7TZF - chains A and B of the 7 polymer chains in the assembly; structure by electron microscopy, 2.40 A resolution.

== Chain A ==
Protein: Guanine nucleotide-binding protein G(s) subunit alpha isoforms short
Organism: Homo sapiens
UniProt: P63092 (GNAS2_HUMAN); residues 1-394 here = UniProt positions 1-394
Chain sequence (394 residues; numbered 1 to 394; the number before each row is that of its first residue):
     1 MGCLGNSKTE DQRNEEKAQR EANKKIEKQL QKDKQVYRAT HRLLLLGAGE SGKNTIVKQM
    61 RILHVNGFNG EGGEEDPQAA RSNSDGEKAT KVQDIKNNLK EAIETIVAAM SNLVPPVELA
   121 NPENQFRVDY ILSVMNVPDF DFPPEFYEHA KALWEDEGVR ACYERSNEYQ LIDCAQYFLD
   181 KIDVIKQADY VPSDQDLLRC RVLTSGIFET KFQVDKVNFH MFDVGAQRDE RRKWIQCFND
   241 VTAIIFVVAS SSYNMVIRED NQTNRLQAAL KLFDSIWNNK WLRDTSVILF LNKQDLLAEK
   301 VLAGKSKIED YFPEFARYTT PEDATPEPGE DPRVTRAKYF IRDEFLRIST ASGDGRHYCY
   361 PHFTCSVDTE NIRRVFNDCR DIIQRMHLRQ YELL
Unresolved in the structure: 1-10, 61-203, 255-263
Sequence notes: conflict Asn54 (Ser in P63092), Ala226 (Gly in P63092), Ala268 (Glu in P63092), Lys271 (Asn in P63092), Asp274 (Lys in P63092), Lys280 (Arg in P63092), Asp284 (Thr in P63092), Thr285 (Ile in P63092); engineered mutation Ser366 (Ala in P63092)

== Chain B ==
Protein: Guanine nucleotide-binding protein G(I)/G(S)/G(T) subunit beta-1
Organism: Homo sapiens
UniProt: P62873 (GBB1_HUMAN); residues 2-340 here = UniProt positions 2-340
Chain sequence (350 residues; each row starts with the number of its first residue; numbers below 1 keep their minus sign (Met-9 is residue -9)):
    -9 MHHHHHHGSS GSELDQLRQE AEQLKNQIRD ARKACADATL SQITNNIDPV GRIQMRTRRT
    51 LRGHLAKIYA MHWGTDSRLL VSASQDGKLI IWDSYTTNKV HAIPLRSSWV MTCAYAPSGN
   111 YVACGGLDNI CSIYNLKTRE GNVRVSRELA GHTGYLSCCR FLDDNQIVTS SGDTTCALWD
   171 IETGQQTTTF TGHTGDVMSL SLAPDTRLFV SGACDASAKL WDVREGMCRQ TFTGHESDIN
   231 AICFFPNGNA FATGSDDATC RLFDLRADQE LMTYSHDNII CGITSVSFSK SGRLLLAGYD
   291 DFNCNVWDAL KADRAGVLAG HDNRVSCLGV TDDGMAVATG SWDSFLKIWN
Unresolved in the structure: -9 to 1
Sequence notes: expression tag (-9 to 1)
Swiss-Prot annotation at these positions:
  - modified residue: Ser2 (N-acetylserine), His266 (Phosphohistidine)
  - natural variant: Leu30 (L30F: In MRD42; uncertain significance), Arg52 (R52G: In MRD42), Gly64 (G64V: In MRD42), Asp76 (D76E: In MRD42; D76G: In MRD42), Gly77 (G77S: In MRD42), Lys78 (K78R: In MRD42), Ile80 (I80N: In MRD42; I80T: In MRD42), His91 (H91R: In MRD42; uncertain significance), Ala92 (A92T: In MRD42), Pro94 (P94S: In MRD42), Leu95 (L95P: In MRD42), Arg96 (R96L: In MRD42), 5 further natural variant entries in UniProt

== Interface between chain A and chain B ==
Pairs across the interface - 67 pairs, chain A then chain B:
  Gln19(A) - Asp83(B)  hydrogen bond
  Gln19(A) - Thr86(B)  hydrogen bond
  Gln19(A) - Asn88(B)  hydrogen bond
  Arg20(A) - Asn88(B)
  Asn23(A) - Asn88(B)  hydrogen bond
  Asn23(A) - Lys89(B)  hydrogen bond (side chain-backbone)
  Ile26(A) - Lys89(B)
  Ile26(A) - Val90(B)
  Ile26(A) - His91(B)
  Ile26(A) - Ala92(B)  hydrophobic
  Glu27(A) - Lys89(B)  salt bridge
  Leu30(A) - Gly53(B)
  Leu30(A) - Lys78(B)
  Leu30(A) - Lys89(B)
  Asp33(A) - Leu55(B)
  Asp33(A) - Lys78(B)  salt bridge
  Lys34(A) - Leu55(B)
  Tyr37(A) - Leu55(B)  hydrophobic
  Tyr37(A) - Ala56(B)
  Tyr37(A) - Asp76(B)
  Arg38(A) - Leu55(B)
  Gly206(A) - Leu117(B)
  Gly206(A) - Asp118(B)
  Gly206(A) - Asn119(B)
  Ile207(A) - Trp99(B)
  Ile207(A) - Leu117(B)
  Phe222(A) - Trp99(B)
  Ala226(A) - Asn119(B)  hydrogen bond (backbone-side chain)
  Ala226(A) - Thr143(B)
  Gln227(A) - Leu117(B)  hydrogen bond (side chain-backbone)
  Gln227(A) - Asn119(B)  hydrogen bond
  Gln227(A) - Gly144(B)
  Gln227(A) - Tyr145(B)  hydrogen bond (side chain-backbone)
  Arg228(A) - Gly162(B)
  Arg228(A) - Asp163(B)
  Arg228(A) - Thr164(B)
  Arg228(A) - Thr184(B)
  Arg228(A) - Asp186(B)  salt bridge
  Glu230(A) - Asp186(B)
  Arg232(A) - Cys204(B)  hydrogen bond (side chain-backbone)
  Arg232(A) - Asp228(B)  salt bridge
  Lys233(A) - Tyr145(B)
  Lys233(A) - Met188(B)
  Lys233(A) - Cys204(B)
  Lys233(A) - Asp228(B)  salt bridge
  Lys233(A) - Asn230(B)  hydrogen bond
  Lys233(A) - Asp246(B)  salt bridge
  Trp234(A) - Leu117(B)  hydrophobic
  Trp234(A) - Tyr145(B)
  Gln236(A) - Tyr59(B)
  Gln236(A) - Arg314(B)  hydrogen bond
  Gln236(A) - Trp332(B)
  Cys237(A) - Lys57(B)  hydrogen bond (backbone-side chain)
  Cys237(A) - Tyr59(B)  hydrogen bond
  Cys237(A) - Gln75(B)
  Cys237(A) - Trp99(B)
  Cys237(A) - Met101(B)  hydrophobic
  Cys237(A) - Leu117(B)  hydrophobic
  Phe238(A) - Trp99(B)  hydrophobic
  Phe238(A) - Leu117(B)  hydrophobic
  Asn239(A) - Lys57(B)  hydrogen bond
  Asn239(A) - Trp332(B)
  Asp240(A) - Lys57(B)  salt bridge
  Lys280(A) - Asp290(B)
  Trp281(A) - Asp290(B)
  Trp281(A) - Arg314(B)
  Trp281(A) - Trp332(B)  hydrophobic
Interface residues without a listed pair, chain A (30 interface residues in all): Ala22, Thr204, Val241
Interface residues without a listed pair, chain B (41 interface residues in all): Ile80, Ser97, Ser98, Gly185, Cys271

== In short ==
The interface between chain A and chain B involves 30 residues on one side and 41 on the other, with 15
hydrogen bonds and 7 salt bridges. Polar pairs include Glu27(A)-Lys89(B), Asp33(A)-Lys78(B) and
Arg228(A)-Asp186(B).
Chain A is Guanine nucleotide-binding protein G(s) subunit alpha isoforms short and chain B is Guanine
nucleotide-binding protein G(I)/G(S)/G(T) subunit beta-1, both from Homo sapiens; the structure, Human Amylin3
Receptor in complex with Gs and rat amylin peptide, was determined by electron microscopy, deposited together
with 7TYF, 7TYH, 7TYI, 7TYL, 7TYN, 7TYO and 3 further entries.
